7UAR - chains B and C of the 9 polymer chains in the assembly; structure by electron microscopy, 3.50 A resolution.

# Chain B (and C)
Name: Spike glycoprotein
Source organism: Severe acute respiratory syndrome coronavirus 2
Notes: chain C of this document is another copy of the same molecule, construct and numbering; everything in this record applies to it too
Reference sequence: P0DTC2 (SPIKE_SARS2); residue numbers follow UniProt; this construct covers 1-672, 676-1213
Chain sequence (1256 residues; each row starts with the number of its first residue; note: 3 numbers in that range are skipped by the numbering (no residue carries them; nothing is unmodelled there)):
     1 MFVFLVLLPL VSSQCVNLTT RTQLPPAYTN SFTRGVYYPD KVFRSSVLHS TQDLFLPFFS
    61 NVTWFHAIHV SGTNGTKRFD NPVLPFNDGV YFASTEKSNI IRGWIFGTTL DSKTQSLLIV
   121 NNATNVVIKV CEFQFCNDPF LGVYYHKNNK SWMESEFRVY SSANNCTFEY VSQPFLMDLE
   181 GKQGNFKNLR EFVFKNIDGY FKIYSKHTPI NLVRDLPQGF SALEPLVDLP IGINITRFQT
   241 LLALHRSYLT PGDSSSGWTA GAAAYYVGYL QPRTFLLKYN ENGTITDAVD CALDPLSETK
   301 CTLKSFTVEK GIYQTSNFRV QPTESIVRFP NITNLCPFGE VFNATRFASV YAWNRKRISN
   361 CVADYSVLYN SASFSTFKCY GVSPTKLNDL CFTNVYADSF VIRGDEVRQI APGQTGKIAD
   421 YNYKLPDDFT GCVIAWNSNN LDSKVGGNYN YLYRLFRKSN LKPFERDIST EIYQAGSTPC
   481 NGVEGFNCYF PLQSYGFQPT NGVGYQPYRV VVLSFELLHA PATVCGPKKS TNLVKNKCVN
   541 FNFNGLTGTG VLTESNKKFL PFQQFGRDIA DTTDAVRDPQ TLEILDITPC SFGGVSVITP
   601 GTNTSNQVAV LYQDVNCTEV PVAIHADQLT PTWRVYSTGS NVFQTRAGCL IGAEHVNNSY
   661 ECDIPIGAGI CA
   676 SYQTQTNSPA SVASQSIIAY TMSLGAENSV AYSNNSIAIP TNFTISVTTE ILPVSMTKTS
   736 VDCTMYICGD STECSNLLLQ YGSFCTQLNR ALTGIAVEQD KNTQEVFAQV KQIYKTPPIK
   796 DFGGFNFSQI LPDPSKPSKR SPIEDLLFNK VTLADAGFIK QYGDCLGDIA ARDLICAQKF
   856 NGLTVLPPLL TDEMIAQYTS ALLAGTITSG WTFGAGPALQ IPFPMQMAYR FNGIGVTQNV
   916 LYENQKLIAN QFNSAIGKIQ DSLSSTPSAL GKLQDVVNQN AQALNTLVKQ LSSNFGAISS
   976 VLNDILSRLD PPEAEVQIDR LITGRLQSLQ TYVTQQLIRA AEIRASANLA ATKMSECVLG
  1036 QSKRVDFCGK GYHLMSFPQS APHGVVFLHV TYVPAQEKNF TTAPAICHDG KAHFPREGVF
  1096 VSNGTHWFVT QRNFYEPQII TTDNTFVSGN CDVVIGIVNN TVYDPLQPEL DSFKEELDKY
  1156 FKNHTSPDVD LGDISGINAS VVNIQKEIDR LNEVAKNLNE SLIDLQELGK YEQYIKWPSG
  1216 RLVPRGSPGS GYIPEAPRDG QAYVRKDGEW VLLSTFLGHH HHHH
Unresolved in the structure: 1-26, 67-80, 142-154, 177-186, 243-262, 444-448, 455-459, 474-486, 501-502, 621-637, 676-686, 829-852, 1147-1259 (chain C: 1-26, 67-79, 96-98, 141-156, 177-186, 246-260, 444-448, 455-459, 472-486, 499-502, 621-640, 676-686, 829-852, 1147-1259)
Differences from the reference sequence: conflict P817 (Phe in P0DTC2), P892 (Ala in P0DTC2), P899 (Ala in P0DTC2), P942 (Ala in P0DTC2), P986 (Lys in P0DTC2), P987 (Val in P0DTC2); expression tag (1214-1259)
Disulfides: C131-C166, C291-C301, C336-C361, C379-C432, C391-C525, C538-C590, C617-C649, C662-C671, C738-C760, C743-C749, C1032-C1043, C1082-C1126
Covalent attachments: N-acetylglucosamine (NAG) linked to N61, N122, N165, N331, N343, N603, N709, N717, N801, N1098, N1134; glycan linked to N282
UniProt features mapped onto this chain:
  - region: N280 to C301 (Putative superantigen), R403 to D405 (Integrin-binding motif), N448 to F456 (Immunodominant HLA epitope recognized by the CD8+), S816 to Y837 (Fusion peptide 1), K835 to F855 (Fusion peptide 2), D1163 to E1202 (Heptad repeat 2)
  - site: R815, S816 (Cleavage)
  - glycosylation: N17 (N-linked (GlcNAc...) (complex) asparagine), N61 (N-linked (GlcNAc...) (hybrid) asparagine), N74 (N-linked (GlcNAc...) (complex) asparagine), N122 (N-linked (GlcNAc...) (hybrid) asparagine), N149 (N-linked (GlcNAc...) (complex) asparagine), N165 (N-linked (GlcNAc...) (complex) asparagine), N234 (N-linked (GlcNAc...) (high mannose) asparagine), N282 (N-linked (GlcNAc...) (complex) asparagine), T323 (O-linked (GalNAc) threonine), S325 (O-linked (HexNAc...) serine), N331 (N-linked (GlcNAc...) (complex) asparagine), N343 (N-linked (GlcNAc...) (complex) asparagine), N603 (N-linked (GlcNAc...) (hybrid) asparagine), N616 (N-linked (GlcNAc...) (complex) asparagine), N657 (N-linked (GlcNAc...) (complex) asparagine), N709 (N-linked (GlcNAc...) (high mannose) asparagine), N717 (N-linked (GlcNAc...) (hybrid) asparagine), N801 (N-linked (GlcNAc...) (hybrid) asparagine), N1074 (N-linked (GlcNAc...) (hybrid) asparagine), N1098 (N-linked (GlcNAc...) (complex) asparagine) and 4 more in UniProt
  - natural variant: L5 (L5F: In strain: Iota/B.1.526), S13 (S13I: In strain: Epsilon/B.1.427/B.1.429), L18 (L18F: In strain: Beta/B.1.351, Gamma/P.1 and 1 more), T19 (T19I: In strain: Omicron/BQ.1.1, Omicron/XBB.1.5 and 1 more; T19R: In strain: Delta/B.1.617.2, Omicron/BA.2 and 4 more), T20 (T20N: In strain: Gamma/P.1), L24 to A27 (sequence variant, change not given here; In strain: Omicron/BA.2, Omicron/BA.2.12.1 and 6 more), P26 (P26S: In strain: Gamma/P.1), Q52 (Q52H: In strain: Omicron/EG.5.1), A67 (A67V: In strain: Eta/B.1.525, Omicron/BA.1), H69 to V70 (deletion: In strain: Alpha/B.1.1.7, Eta/B.1.525 and 5 more), G75 (G75V: In strain: Lambda/C.37), T76 (T76I: In strain: Lambda/C.37), 79 further natural variant entries in UniProt
  - mutagenesis: H69 to V70 (Increased incorporation of cleaved spike into virions), N121 (N121Q: Partial loss of biliverdin affinity), R190 (R190K: Partial loss of biliverdin affinity), N234 (N234Q: Increased resistance to neutralizing antibodies), N331 (N331Q: Reduced viral infectivity), N343 (N343Q: Reduced viral infectivity), L452 (L452R: Increased resistance to neutralizing antibodies. Decreases HLA binding to NF9 epitope. Increased binding affinity to human ACE2), Y453 (Y453F: Decreased HLA binding to NF9 epitope. Increased binding affinity to human ACE2), A475 (A475V: Increased resistance to neutralizing antibodies), V483 (V483A: Increased resistance to neutralizing antibodies), E484 (E484D: Increased replication in human TMEM106B overexpressing cells), F490 (F490L: Increased resistance to neutralizing antibodies and human covalescent sera neutralization), 4 further mutagenesis entries in UniProt
From the paper describing this entry:
  - post-translational modification sites: N282, N603

# Interface between chain B and chain C
Residue-residue contacts (91; chain B residue first):
  R355(B) with P230(C)
  R357(B) with F168(C); Y170(C)
  G381(B) with L984(C)
  V382(B) with R983(C)
  S383(B) with R983(C), hydrogen bond (backbone-backbone); D985(C)
  K386(B) with S982(C)
  L390(B) with R983(C)
  Y396(B) with P230(C)
  H519(B) with Y200(C)
  T549(B) with D745(C)
  L560(B) with T284(C)
  F562(B) with Y38(C), hydrophobic; K41(C), hydrogen bond (backbone-side chain)
  Q563(B) with F43(C)
  F565(B) with F43(C)
  D571(B) with S967(C); S975(C), hydrogen bond
  F592(B) with M740(C), hydrophobic; G857(C)
  R646(B) with P862(C)
  P665(B) with L864(C), hydrophobic
  A668(B) with P863(C), hydrogen bond (backbone-backbone); L864(C); T866(C)
  G669(B) with L864(C), hydrogen bond (backbone-backbone)
  M697(B) with M869(C), hydrophobic
  L699(B) with M869(C); Q872(C); Y873(C)
  A701(B) with Q787(C); I788(C), hydrogen bond (backbone-backbone)
  E702(B) with I788(C); K790(C), salt bridge
  N703(B) with Q787(C), hydrogen bond; I788(C), hydrogen bond (backbone-backbone); Y789(C); K790(C)
  S704(B) with K790(C)
  V705(B) with Y789(C), hydrophobic; T883(C); Q895(C)
  A706(B) with Q895(C), hydrogen bond (backbone-side chain)
  Y707(B) with P792(C), hydrophobic; D796(C); F797(C); T883(C); I896(C); F898(C)
  N709(B) with P897(C)
  S711(B) with Q895(C); P897(C)
  I712(B) with Q895(C)
  A713(B) with L894(C); Q895(C)
  P715(B) with L894(C)
  Q957(B) with R765(C)
  T961(B) with S758(C); Q762(C)
  Q965(B) with S758(C), hydrogen bond
  S968(B) with Q755(C)
  N969(B) with Q755(C)
  F970(B) with Q755(C)
  G971(B) with Q755(C)
  P987(B) with G413(C)
  Q1002(B) with F759(C)
  T1006(B) with Q1005(C), hydrogen bond
  I1013(B) with L1012(C), hydrophobic
  E1017(B) with R1019(C), salt bridge
  R1039(B) with E1031(C), salt bridge; R1039(C)
  V1040(B) with E1031(C)
  K1045(B) with G889(C), hydrogen bond (side chain-backbone)
  P1069(B) with P892(C)
  E1072(B) with P892(C); L894(C)
  N1074(B) with Q895(C), hydrogen bond
  T1077(B) with M900(C)
  F1089(B) with Y917(C), hydrophobic
  P1090(B) with Q913(C)
  V1094(B) with M900(C), hydrophobic
  R1107(B) with I896(C); Y904(C)
  S1123(B) with N914(C), hydrogen bond; E1111(C)
  V1128(B) with E918(C)
  V1129(B) with Y917(C), hydrophobic
  I1130(B) with Q920(C)
  L1141(B) with E1144(C)
  L1145(B) with L1145(C), hydrophobic
Also at the interface, not in a pair above, chain B (82 interface residues in all): R319, L517, K558, F559, G566, I569, A570, D614, T696, G700, S708, N710, R995, Q1010, D1041, Y1047, P1079, E1092, F1121
Also at the interface, not in a pair above, chain C (77 interface residues in all): V42, D228, N282, G283, Y756, G757, K786, F855, V860, L865, A890, A893, V963, D994, L1001, T1027, S1030

# Summary
Chain B and chain C form an interface of 82 and 77 residues respectively; the contacts include 14 hydrogen
bonds and 3 salt bridges. Among the polar pairs are E702(B)-K790(C), E1017(B)-R1019(C) and R1039(B)-E1031(C).
N-acetylglucosamine is covalently linked to N61(B), N122(B), N165(B), N331(B), N343(B) and N603(B) and 5 more.
From the paper: modification sites N282(B) and N603(B).
Both chains are Spike glycoprotein (Severe acute respiratory syndrome coronavirus 2). Entry 7UAR (Structure of
the SARS-CoV-2 S 6P trimer in complex with the neutralizing antibody Fab fragment, C1717) was determined by
electron microscopy, deposited together with 7UAP and 7UAQ.
